Entry 7LOU (X-ray diffraction, 1.82 A resolution); this record covers chain A.

== Chain A ==
Molecule: Glucosyltransferase TcdB
From: Clostridioides difficile
Notes: EC 2.4.1.-
UniProtKB: P18177 (TCDB_CLODI); numbering as in UniProt (aligned over 2-543)
Sequence (552 residues; numbered 0 to 551; the number before each row is that of its first residue; numbering starts at 0):
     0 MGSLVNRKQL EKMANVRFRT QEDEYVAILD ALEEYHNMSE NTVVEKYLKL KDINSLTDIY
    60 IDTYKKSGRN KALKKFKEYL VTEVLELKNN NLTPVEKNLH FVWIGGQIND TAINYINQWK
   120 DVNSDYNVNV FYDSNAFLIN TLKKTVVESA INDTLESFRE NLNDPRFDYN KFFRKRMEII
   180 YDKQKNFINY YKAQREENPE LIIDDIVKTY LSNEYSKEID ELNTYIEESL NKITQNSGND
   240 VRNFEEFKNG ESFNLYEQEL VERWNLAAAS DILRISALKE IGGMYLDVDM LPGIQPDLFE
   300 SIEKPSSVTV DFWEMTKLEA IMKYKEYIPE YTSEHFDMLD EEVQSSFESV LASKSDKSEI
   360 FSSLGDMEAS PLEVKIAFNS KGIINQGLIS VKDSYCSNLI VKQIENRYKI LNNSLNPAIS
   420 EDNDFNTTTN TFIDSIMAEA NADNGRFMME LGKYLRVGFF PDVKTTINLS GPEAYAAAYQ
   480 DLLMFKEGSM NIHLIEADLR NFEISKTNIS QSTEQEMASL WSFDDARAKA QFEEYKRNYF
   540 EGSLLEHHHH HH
Not modelled in the structure: 0-1, 547-551
Differences from the reference sequence: expression tag (0-1, 544-551)
Bound ions: Mn2+: Asp288, Glu515 (together with UDP)
Small-molecule neighbours:
  - 5-hydroxymethyl-3,4-dihydroxypiperidine (IFM): Ala266, Ser269, Asp270, Arg273, Asp286, Ile383, Asn384, Gln385, Thr465, Ile466, Gly470, Pro471, Trp520
  - UDP (uridine-5'-diphosphate): Val101, Trp102, Ile103, Asn139, Leu265, Ala266, Ser269, Arg273, Tyr284, Asp286, Val287, Asp288, Gln385, Glu515, Ala517, Ser518, Leu519, Trp520
What the authors report for this chain:
  - binding site for UDP: Val101, Trp102, Ile103, Asn139, Leu265, Ser269, Asp286, Asp288, Ser518, Leu519, Trp520
  - Mn2+ coordination: Asp288, Glu515
  - binding site for 5-hydroxymethyl-3,4-dihydroxypiperidine: Asp270, Arg273, Asp286
  - conformationally variable residues (loop rearrangement): Glu449 to Asp461, Gln510 to Asp523

== Overview ==
Bound to chain A: UDP and 5-hydroxymethyl-3,4-dihydroxypiperidine. Asp288 and Glu515 form the Mn2+ site. From
the paper: a binding site for UDP at Val101, Trp102 and Ile103 among others; a binding site for
5-hydroxymethyl-3,4-dihydroxypiperidine at Asp270, Arg273 and Asp286.
Chain A is Glucosyltransferase TcdB (Clostridioides difficile); the structure, Crystal structure of
Clostridium difficile Toxin B (TcdB) glucosyltransferase in complex with UDP and isofagomine, was determined
by X-ray diffraction, deposited together with 7LOV.
